PDB entry 3PU8 | X-ray diffraction, 1.94 A resolution | chain B

Chain B:
Name: PHD finger protein 2
From: Homo sapiens
Notes: fragment: Jumonji domain
UniProt: O75151 (PHF2_HUMAN); residue numbers follow UniProt; this construct covers 60-451
Sequence (392 residues; numbered 60 to 451; the number before each row is that of its first residue):
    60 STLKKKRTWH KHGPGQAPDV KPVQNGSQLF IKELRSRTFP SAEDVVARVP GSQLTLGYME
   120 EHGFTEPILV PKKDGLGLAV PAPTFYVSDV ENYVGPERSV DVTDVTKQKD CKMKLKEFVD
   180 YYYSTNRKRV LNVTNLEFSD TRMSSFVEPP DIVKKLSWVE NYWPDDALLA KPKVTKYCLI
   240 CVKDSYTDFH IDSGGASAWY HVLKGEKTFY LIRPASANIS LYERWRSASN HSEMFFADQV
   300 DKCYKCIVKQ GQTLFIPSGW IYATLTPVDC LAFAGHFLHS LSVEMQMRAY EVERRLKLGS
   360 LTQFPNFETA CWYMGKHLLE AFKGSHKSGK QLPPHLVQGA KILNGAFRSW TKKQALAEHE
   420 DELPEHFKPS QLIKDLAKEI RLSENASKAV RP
Disordered / not traced: 60-79, 445-451
Metal / ion sites: Fe ion: His249, Asp251, Tyr321 (together with N-oxalylglycine)
Residues lining bound ligands:
  - N-oxalylglycine (OGA): Thr193, Leu238, Cys240, Thr246, His249, Asp251, Tyr259, Lys266, Tyr321, Thr323, Ala333, His335
  - oxygen molecule (OXY): Thr193, Tyr236, Leu238, His335
Swiss-Prot annotation at these positions:
  - binding site (2-oxoglutarate): Thr193, Thr246, Tyr259, Lys266, Tyr321, Thr323
  - binding site (Fe cation): His249, Asp251, Tyr321
  - mutagenesis: His249 (H249A: Abolishes demethylase activity), Tyr321 (Y321H: Does not alter iron-binding nor activates histone demethylase activity)
Reported in the primary citation:
  - binding site for N-oxalylglycine: Tyr259
  - mutagenesis - Y321H (Kd 50 uM): unchanged binding to Ni2+
  - mutagenesis - Y321H: unchanged catalytic activity
  - specificity-determining residues: His335 (proposed by the authors, not directly observed)

Summary:
Chain B binds oxygen molecule and N-oxalylglycine. His249, Asp251 and Tyr321 coordinate a Fe ion ion. Curated
annotation (UniProt) lists 6 residues binding 2-oxoglutarate, 3 Fe cation-binding residues and 2 mutagenesis
sites. The paper reports a binding site for N-oxalylglycine at Tyr259; Y321H leaves binding to Ni2+ unchanged.
Chain B is PHD finger protein 2 (Homo sapiens); the structure, PHF2 Jumonji-NOG-Fe(II) complex, was determined
by X-ray diffraction, deposited together with 3PTR, 3PU3, 3PUA and 3PUS.
